Entry 8BA7 (electron microscopy, 4.40 A resolution (low resolution: residue-level contacts below are approximate; hydrogen-bond / salt-bridge calls are withheld)); this record covers chains K and L of the 14 polymer chains in the assembly.

# Chain K (and L)
Protein: Chaperonin GroEL
Source organism: Escherichia coli
Notes: EC 5.6.1.7; chain L of this document is another copy of the same molecule, construct and numbering; everything in this record applies to it too
Reference sequence: P0A6F5 (CH60_ECOLI); residue numbers follow UniProt; this construct covers 2-548
Chain sequence (547 residues; numbered 2 to 548; the number before each row is that of its first residue):
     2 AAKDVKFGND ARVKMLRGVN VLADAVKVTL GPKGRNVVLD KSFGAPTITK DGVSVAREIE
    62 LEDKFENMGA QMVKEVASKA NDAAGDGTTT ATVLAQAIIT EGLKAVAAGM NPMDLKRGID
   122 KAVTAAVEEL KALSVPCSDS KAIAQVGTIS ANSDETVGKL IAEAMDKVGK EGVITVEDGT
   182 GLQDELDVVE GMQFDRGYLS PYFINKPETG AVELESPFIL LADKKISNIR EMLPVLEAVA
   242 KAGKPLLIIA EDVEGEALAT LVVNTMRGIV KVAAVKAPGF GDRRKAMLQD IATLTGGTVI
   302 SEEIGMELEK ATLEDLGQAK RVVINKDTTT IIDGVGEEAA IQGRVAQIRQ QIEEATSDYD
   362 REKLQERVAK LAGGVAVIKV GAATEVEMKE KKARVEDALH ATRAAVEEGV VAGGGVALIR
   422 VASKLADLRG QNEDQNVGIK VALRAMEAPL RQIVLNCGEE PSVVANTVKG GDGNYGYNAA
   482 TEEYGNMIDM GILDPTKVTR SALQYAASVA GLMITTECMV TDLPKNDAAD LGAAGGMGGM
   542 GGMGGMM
Unresolved in the structure: 526-548

# How chain K and chain L interact
Residue-residue contacts (44; chain K residue first):
  Ala-2(K) with Glu-61(L)
  Ala-3(K) with Glu-61(L); Leu-62(L); Glu-63(L)
  Lys-4(K) with Glu-59(L); Glu-61(L); Glu-63(L)
  Phe-8(K) with Val-22(L); Ala-26(L)
  Met-69(K) with Val-39(L); Asp-41(L); Pro-47(L)
  Glu-76(K) with Gly-45(L); Ala-46(L)
  Asn-112(K) with Cys-458(L)
  Pro-113(K) with Arg-36(L)
  Lys-226(K) with Glu-216(L)
  Arg-231(K) with Ala-241(L); Lys-242(L); Gly-244(L)
  Phe-281(K) with Gly-180(L); Thr-181(L); Gly-182(L); Ala-383(L); Glu-386(L)
  Gly-282(K) with Thr-181(L)
  Tyr-360(K) with Leu-183(L); Ala-384(L)
  Leu-513(K) with Asn-37(L)
  Thr-516(K) with Arg-36(L); Asn-37(L)
  Thr-517(K) with Val-39(L)
  Glu-518(K) with Val-29(L); Arg-36(L); Asn-37(L)
  Cys-519(K) with Ala-26(L); Val-38(L); Val-39(L)
  Met-520(K) with Val-39(L)
  Val-521(K) with Val-39(L); Leu-40(L); Asp-41(L)
  Thr-522(K) with Asp-41(L)
  Leu-524(K) with Glu-63(L)
Other interface residues (no listed pair), chain K (33 interface residues in all): Asp-5, Val-6, Gln-72, Met-73, Met-114, Arg-197, Asn-229, Gly-280, Asp-283, Gly-512, Asp-523
Other interface residues (no listed pair), chain L (35 interface residues in all): Asp-25, Ile-49, Ile-60, Ala-243, Gly-269, Thr-385, Gly-459

# Overview
33 residues of chain K face 35 of chain L across their interface.
Both chains are Chaperonin GroEL (Escherichia coli). Entry 8BA7 (CryoEM structure of nucleotide-free
GroEL-Rubisco) was determined by electron microscopy (same publication as 8BA8 and 8BA9).
